PDB entry 7EV4 | X-ray diffraction, 2.12 A resolution | chains A and S

Chain A:
Name: Endopeptidase La
Organism: Meiothermus taiwanensis
Notes: EC 3.4.21.53
UniProtKB: C9DRU9 (C9DRU9_9DEIN); numbering as in UniProt (aligned over 1-719)
Sequence (732 residues; row label = number of the first residue in the row):
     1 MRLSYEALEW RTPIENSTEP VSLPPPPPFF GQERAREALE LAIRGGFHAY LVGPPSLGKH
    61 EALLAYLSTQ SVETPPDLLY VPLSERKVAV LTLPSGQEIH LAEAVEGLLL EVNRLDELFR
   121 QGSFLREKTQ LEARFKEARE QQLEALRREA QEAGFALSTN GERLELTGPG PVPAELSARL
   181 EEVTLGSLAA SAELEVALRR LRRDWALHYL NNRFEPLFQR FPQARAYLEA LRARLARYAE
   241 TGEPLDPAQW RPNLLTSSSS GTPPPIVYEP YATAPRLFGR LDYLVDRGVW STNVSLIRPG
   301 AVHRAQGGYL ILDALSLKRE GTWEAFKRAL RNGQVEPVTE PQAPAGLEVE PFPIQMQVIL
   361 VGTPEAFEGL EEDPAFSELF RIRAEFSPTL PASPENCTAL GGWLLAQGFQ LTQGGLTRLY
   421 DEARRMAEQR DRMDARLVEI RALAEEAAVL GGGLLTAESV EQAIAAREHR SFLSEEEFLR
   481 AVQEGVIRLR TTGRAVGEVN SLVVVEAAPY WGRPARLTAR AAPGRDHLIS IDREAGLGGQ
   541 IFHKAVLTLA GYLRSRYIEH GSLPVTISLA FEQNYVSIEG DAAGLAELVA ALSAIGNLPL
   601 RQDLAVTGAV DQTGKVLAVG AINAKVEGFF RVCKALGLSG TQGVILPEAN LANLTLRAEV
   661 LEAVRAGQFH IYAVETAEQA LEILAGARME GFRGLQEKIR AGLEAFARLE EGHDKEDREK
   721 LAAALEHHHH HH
Unresolved in the structure: 109-217, 233-235, 245-248, 286-289, 713-732
Differences from the reference sequence: engineered mutation Ala582 (Ser in C9DRU9); expression tag (720-732)
What the authors report for this chain:
  - catalytic residues: Lys625
  - binding site for F-b20-Q peptide {ortho-aminobenzoic acid (Abz)- QLRSLNGEWRFAWFPAPEAV[Tyr(3-NO2)]A} (chain S): Val505 to Trp511, Asp581, Lys625
  - mutagenesis - D581A: decreased catalytic activity on casein or F-beta20-Q

Chain S:
Name: F-b20-Q peptide {ortho-aminobenzoic acid (Abz)- QLRSLNGEWRFAWFPAPEAV[Tyr(3-NO2)]A}
Sequence (4 residues; row label = number of the first residue in the row):
    17 AVXA
Modified / non-standard residues: NIY (meta-nitro-tyrosine) at position 19

How chain A and chain S interact:
Contacting residue pairs (24; chain A residue first):
  Val503(A) - Val18(S)  hydrophobic
  Val503(A) - NIY_19(S)
  Val504(A) - Val18(S)
  Val504(A) - NIY_19(S)  hydrogen bond (backbone-backbone)
  Val505(A) - Ala17(S)
  Glu506(A) - Ala17(S)  hydrogen bond (backbone-backbone)
  Glu506(A) - Val18(S)
  Glu506(A) - NIY_19(S)
  Val576(A) - Ala17(S)  hydrophobic
  Val576(A) - Val18(S)
  Ser577(A) - Ala17(S)
  Ser577(A) - Val18(S)  hydrogen bond (backbone-backbone)
  Ile578(A) - Val18(S)
  Glu579(A) - Val18(S)  hydrogen bond (backbone-backbone)
  Glu579(A) - NIY_19(S)
  Glu579(A) - Ala20(S)  hydrogen bond (backbone-backbone)
  Gly580(A) - NIY_19(S)
  Gly580(A) - Ala20(S)
  Asp581(A) - Ala20(S)  hydrogen bond (backbone-backbone)
  Ala582(A) - Ala20(S)  hydrogen bond (backbone-backbone)
  Ala583(A) - Ala20(S)
  Gly620(A) - NIY_19(S)
  Ala621(A) - NIY_19(S)
  Lys625(A) - Ala20(S)  hydrogen bond (side chain-backbone)
Other interface residues (no listed pair), chain A (17 interface residues in all): Leu502, Asn574

Summary:
17 residues of chain A and 4 residues of chain S are in contact; the contacts include 8 hydrogen bonds. Among
the polar pairs are Lys625(A)-Ala20(S), Val504(A)-NIY_19(S) and Glu506(A)-Ala17(S). The paper reports the
catalytic residue Lys625(A); D581A of chain A reduces catalytic activity on casein or F-beta20-Q.
Chain A is Endopeptidase La (Meiothermus taiwanensis) and chain S is F-b20-Q peptide {ortho-aminobenzoic acid
(Abz)- QLRSLNGEWRFAWFPAPEAV[Tyr(3-NO2)]A}; the structure, Crystal structure of the Lon-like protease MtaLonC
with S582A mutation in complex with F-b20-Q, was determined by X-ray diffraction, deposited together with
7EV6, 7FID, 7FIE and 7FIZ.
